PDB entry 3MML | X-ray diffraction, 2.50 A resolution | chains A and C of the 4 polymer chains in the assembly

# Chain A (and C)
Protein: Allophanate hydrolase subunit 2
From: Mycobacterium smegmatis
Notes: EC 3.5.1.54; chain C of this document is another copy of the same molecule, construct and numbering; everything in this record applies to it too
UniProt: A0QPL0 (A0QPL0_MYCS2); residue numbers follow UniProt; this construct covers 1-294
Chain sequence (318 residues; each row starts with the number of its first residue):
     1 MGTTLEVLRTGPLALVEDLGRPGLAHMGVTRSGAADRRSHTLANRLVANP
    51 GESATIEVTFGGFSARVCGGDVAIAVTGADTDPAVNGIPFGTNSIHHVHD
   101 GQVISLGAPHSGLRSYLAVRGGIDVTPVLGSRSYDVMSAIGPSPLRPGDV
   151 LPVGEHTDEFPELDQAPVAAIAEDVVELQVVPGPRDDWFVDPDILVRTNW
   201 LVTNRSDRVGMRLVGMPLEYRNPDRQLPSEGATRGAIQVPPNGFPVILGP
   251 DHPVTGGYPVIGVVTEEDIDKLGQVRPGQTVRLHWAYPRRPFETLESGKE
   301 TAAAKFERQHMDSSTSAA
Not modelled in the structure: 1, 291-318 (chain C: 1, 292-318)
Differences from the reference sequence: expression tag (295-318)
Modified / non-standard residues: Mse-1, Mse-311 (selenomethionine); Mse-27, Mse-137, Mse-211, Mse-216 (selenomethionine; parent Met)

# How chain A and chain C interact
Pairs across the interface - 50 pairs, chain A then chain C:
  Leu-8(A) / Gly-87(C)
  Arg-9(A) / Asp-82(C)  hydrogen bond (side chain-backbone)
  Arg-9(A) / Ala-84(C)
  Arg-9(A) / Ser-105(C)  hydrogen bond
  Arg-9(A) / Leu-106(C)
  Arg-9(A) / Gly-107(C)
  Pro-12(A) / Ala-108(C)
  Pro-12(A) / Pro-109(C)
  Pro-12(A) / His-110(C)
  Phe-60(A) / Ala-108(C)
  Phe-60(A) / Arg-276(C)
  Gly-61(A) / Ala-108(C)
  Gly-62(A) / Ala-108(C)
  Arg-66(A) / Ile-88(C)
  Thr-81(A) / Arg-9(C)
  Asp-82(A) / Arg-9(C)  hydrogen bond (backbone-side chain)
  Ala-84(A) / Arg-9(C)
  Gly-87(A) / Leu-8(C)
  Ile-88(A) / Arg-66(C)
  Pro-89(A) / Leu-8(C)
  Ser-105(A) / Arg-9(C)  hydrogen bond
  Leu-106(A) / Arg-9(C)
  Gly-107(A) / Arg-9(C)
  Ala-108(A) / Gly-11(C)
  Ala-108(A) / Pro-12(C)
  Ala-108(A) / Phe-60(C)
  Ala-108(A) / Gly-61(C)
  Ala-108(A) / Gly-62(C)
  Pro-109(A) / Pro-12(C)
  His-110(A) / Pro-12(C)
  Glu-173(A) / Asn-204(C)
  Asp-174(A) / Asn-204(C)
  Asp-174(A) / Arg-205(C)  salt bridge
  Leu-201(A) / Leu-201(C)  hydrophobic
  Leu-201(A) / Val-214(C)  hydrophobic
  Val-202(A) / Leu-201(C)
  Val-202(A) / Gly-278(C)
  Thr-203(A) / Leu-201(C)
  Thr-203(A) / Gly-278(C)
  Asn-204(A) / Gly-278(C)  hydrogen bond (backbone-backbone)
  Asn-204(A) / Gln-279(C)
  Arg-205(A) / Asp-174(C)  salt bridge
  Arg-276(A) / Phe-60(C)
  Pro-277(A) / Pro-277(C)
  Pro-277(A) / Gly-278(C)
  Gly-278(A) / Val-202(C)
  Gly-278(A) / Thr-203(C)
  Gly-278(A) / Asn-204(C)  hydrogen bond (backbone-backbone)
  Gly-278(A) / Gly-278(C)
  Gln-279(A) / Asn-204(C)
Also at the interface, not in a pair above, chain A (33 interface residues in all): Gly-11, Pro-83, Val-214
Also at the interface, not in a pair above, chain C (34 interface residues in all): Thr-81, Pro-83, Asn-86, Val-103, Glu-173

# Summary
33 residues of chain A face 34 of chain C across their interface, with 6 hydrogen bonds and 2 salt bridges.
Polar pairs include Asp-174(A)/Arg-205(C), Arg-9(A)/Asp-82(C) and Arg-9(A)/Ser-105(C).
Chain A and chain C are both Allophanate hydrolase subunit 2 (Mycobacterium smegmatis); the structure,
Allophanate Hydrolase Complex from Mycobacterium smegmatis, Msmeg0435-Msmeg0436, was determined by X-ray
diffraction.
